8REE - chains D and R of the 9 polymer chains in the assembly; structure by electron microscopy, 3.80 A resolution.

== Chain D ==
Molecule: DNA-directed RNA polymerase subunit beta'
Organism: Escherichia coli K-12
Reference sequence: P0A8T7 (RPOC_ECOLI); residue numbers follow UniProt; this construct covers 4-1376
Sequence (1373 residues; row label = number of the first residue in the row):
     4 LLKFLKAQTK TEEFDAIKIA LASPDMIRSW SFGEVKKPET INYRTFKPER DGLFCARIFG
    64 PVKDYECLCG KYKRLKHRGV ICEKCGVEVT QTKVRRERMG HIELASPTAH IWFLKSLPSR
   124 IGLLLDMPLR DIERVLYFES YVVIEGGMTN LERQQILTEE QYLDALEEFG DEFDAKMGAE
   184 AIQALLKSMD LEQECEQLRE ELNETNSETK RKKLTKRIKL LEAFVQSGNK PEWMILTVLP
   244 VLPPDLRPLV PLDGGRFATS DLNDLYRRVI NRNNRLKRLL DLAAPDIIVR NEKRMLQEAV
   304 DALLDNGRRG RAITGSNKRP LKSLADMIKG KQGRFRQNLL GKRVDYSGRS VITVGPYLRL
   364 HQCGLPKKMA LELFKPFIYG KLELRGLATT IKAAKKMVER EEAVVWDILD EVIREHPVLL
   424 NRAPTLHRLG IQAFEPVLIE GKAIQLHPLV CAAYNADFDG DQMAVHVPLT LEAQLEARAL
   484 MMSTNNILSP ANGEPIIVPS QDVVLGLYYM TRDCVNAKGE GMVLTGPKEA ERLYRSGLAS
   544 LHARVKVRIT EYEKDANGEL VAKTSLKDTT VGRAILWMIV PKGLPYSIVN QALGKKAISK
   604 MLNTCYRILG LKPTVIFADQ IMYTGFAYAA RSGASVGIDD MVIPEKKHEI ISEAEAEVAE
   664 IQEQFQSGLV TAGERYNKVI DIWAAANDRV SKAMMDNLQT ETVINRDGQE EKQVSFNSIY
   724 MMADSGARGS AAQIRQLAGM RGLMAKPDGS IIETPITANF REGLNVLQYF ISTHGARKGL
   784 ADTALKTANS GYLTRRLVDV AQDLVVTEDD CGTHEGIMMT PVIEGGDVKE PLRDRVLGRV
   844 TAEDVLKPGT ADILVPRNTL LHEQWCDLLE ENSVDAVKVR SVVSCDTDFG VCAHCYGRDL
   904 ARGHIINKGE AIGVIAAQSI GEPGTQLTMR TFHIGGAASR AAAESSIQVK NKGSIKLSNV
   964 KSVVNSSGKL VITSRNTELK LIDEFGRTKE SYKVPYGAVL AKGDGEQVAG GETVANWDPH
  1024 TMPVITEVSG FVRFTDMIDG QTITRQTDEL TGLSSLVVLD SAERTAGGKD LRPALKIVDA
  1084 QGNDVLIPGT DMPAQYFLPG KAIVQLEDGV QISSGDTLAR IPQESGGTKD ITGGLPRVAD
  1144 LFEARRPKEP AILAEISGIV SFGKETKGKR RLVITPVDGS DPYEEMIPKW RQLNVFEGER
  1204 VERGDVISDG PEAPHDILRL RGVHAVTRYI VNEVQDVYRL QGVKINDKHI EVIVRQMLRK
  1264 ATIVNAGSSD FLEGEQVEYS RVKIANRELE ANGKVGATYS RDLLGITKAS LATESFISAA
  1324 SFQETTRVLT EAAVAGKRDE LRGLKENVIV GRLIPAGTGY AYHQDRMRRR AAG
Unresolved in the structure: 933-944, 1050-1056, 1068-1074, 1089-1096, 1127-1135
Swiss-Prot annotation at these positions:
  - binding site (Zn(2+)): Cys70, Cys72, Cys85, Cys88, Cys814, Cys888, Cys895, Cys898
  - binding site (Mg(2+)): Asp460, Asp462, Asp464
  - modified residue: Lys983 (N6-acetyllysine)
Metal / ion sites: Zn2+ site 1: Cys70, Leu71, Cys88; Mg2+: Asp460, Asp462, Asp464 (shared with C7(R) of chain R); Zn2+ site 2: Cys888, Cys898

== Chain R ==
Molecule: 9-nt RNA strand
Organism: Klebsiella oxytoca
Sequence (9 nucleotides; numbered -1 to 7; the number before each row is that of its first residue; numbers below 1 keep their minus sign (G-1 is residue -1)):
    -1 GCCGCGAUC
Metal / ion sites: Mg2+: C7 (shared with Asp460(D), Asp462(D), Asp464(D) of chain D)

== Chain D / chain R interface ==
Residue-residue contacts - 7 pairs, chain D then chain R:
  Pro251(D) - G-1(R)  phosphate contact
  Arg322(D) - C0(R)  hydrogen bond to the sugar
  Arg322(D) - C1(R)  sugar contact
  Arg425(D) - C7(R)  hydrogen bond to the sugar
  Asp460(D) - C7(R)  phosphate contact
  Asp462(D) - C7(R)  phosphate contact
  Asp464(D) - C7(R)  hydrogen bond to the sugar
Other interface residues (no listed pair), chain D (9 interface residues in all): Arg250, Val253, Gly463
Other interface residues (no listed pair), chain R (5 interface residues in all): U6

== Overview ==
9 residues of chain D face 5 of chain R across their interface, with 3 hydrogen bonds. Polar pairs include
Arg322(D)-C0(R), Arg425(D)-C7(R) and Asp464(D)-C7(R). Curated annotation (UniProt) lists 8 Zn2+-binding
residues and 3 Mg2+-binding residues on chain D.
Here chain D is DNA-directed RNA polymerase subunit beta' (Escherichia coli K-12) and chain R is a 9-nt RNA
strand (Klebsiella oxytoca). Entry 8REE (Cryo-EM structure of bacterial RNA polymerase-sigma54 initial
transcribing complex - 9nt complex) was determined by electron microscopy, deposited together with 8RE4, 8REA,
8REB, 8REC and 8RED.
